PDB entry 2B4O | X-ray diffraction, 2.30 A resolution | chain A

Chain A:
Name: myo-inositol hexaphosphate phosphohydrolase
Source organism: Selenomonas ruminantium
Notes: EC 3.1.3.72
UniProt: Q7WUJ1 (Q7WUJ1_SELRU); residue numbers follow UniProt; this construct covers 34-346
Sequence (334 residues; each row starts with the number of its first residue):
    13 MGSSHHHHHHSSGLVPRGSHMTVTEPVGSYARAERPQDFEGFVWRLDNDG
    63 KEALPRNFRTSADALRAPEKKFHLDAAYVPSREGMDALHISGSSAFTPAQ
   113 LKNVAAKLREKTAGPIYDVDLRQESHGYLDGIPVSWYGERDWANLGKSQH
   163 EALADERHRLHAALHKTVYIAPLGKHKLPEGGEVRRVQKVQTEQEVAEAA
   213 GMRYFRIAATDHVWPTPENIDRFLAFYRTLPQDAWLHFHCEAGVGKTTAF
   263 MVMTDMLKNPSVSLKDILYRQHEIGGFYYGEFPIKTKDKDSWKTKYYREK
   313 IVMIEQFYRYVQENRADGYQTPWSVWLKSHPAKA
Disordered / not traced: 13-33
Construct notes: expression tag (13-33); engineered mutation K258 (Arg in Q7WUJ1)
Reported in the primary citation:
  - catalytic residues: D223, C252
  - mutagenesis - C252A, C252S: abolished catalytic activity
  - mutagenesis - D223N: decreased catalytic activity
  - contacts within the chain: E136-K258 (salt bridge)
  - conformationally variable residues (loop rearrangement): D223, H251 to T259

Overview:
The paper reports catalytic residues D223 and C252; C252A and C252S abolish catalytic activity.
Chain A is myo-inositol hexaphosphate phosphohydrolase (Selenomonas ruminantium); the structure, Structure of
the R258K mutant of Selenomonas ruminantium PTP-like phytase, was determined by X-ray diffraction, deposited
together with 2B4P and 2B4U.
